Entry 5NB3 (X-ray diffraction, 1.38 A resolution); this record covers chains E and Q of the 12 polymer chains in the assembly.

== Chain E ==
Name: Phycoerythrin Alpha subunit
Source organism: Phormidium rubidum A09DM
UniProt: A0A0E3W010 (A0A0E3W010_9CYAN); residues 1-160 here = UniProt positions 1-160
Amino-acid sequence (164 residues; numbered 1 to 164; the number before each row is that of its first residue):
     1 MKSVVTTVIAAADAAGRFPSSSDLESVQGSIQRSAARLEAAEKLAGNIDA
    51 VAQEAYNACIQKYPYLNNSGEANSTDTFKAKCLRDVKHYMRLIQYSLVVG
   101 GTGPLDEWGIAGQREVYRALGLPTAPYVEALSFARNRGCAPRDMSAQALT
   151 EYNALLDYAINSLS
Ion coordination: Na+: Asn-161, Ser-164 (shared with 1 residue of chain N)
Ligand contacts:
  - phycoerythrobilin (PEB), molecule 1: Leu-24, Glu-25, Gln-28
  - phycoerythrobilin (PEB), molecule 2: Arg-33, Gln-147, Thr-150, Glu-151
  - phycoerythrobilin (PEB), molecule 3: Lys-43, Leu-44, Asn-47, Ala-50, Val-51, Glu-54, Arg-137, Gly-138, Cys-139, Arg-142, Asp-143, Met-144, Tyr-152
  - phycoerythrobilin (PEB), molecule 4: Cys-59, Leu-66, Ala-72, Asn-73, Phe-78, Lys-81, Cys-82, Arg-84, Asp-85, Val-86, His-88, Tyr-89, Leu-92, Trp-108, Val-116, Tyr-117, Leu-120, Leu-122, Pro-123, Pro-126, Tyr-127

== Chain Q ==
Name: Phycoerythrin Beta subunit
Source organism: Phormidium rubidum A09DM
UniProt: A0A0E4G455 (A0A0E4G455_9CYAN); residues 8-184 here correspond to UniProt positions 1-177 (UniProt number = residue number - 7)
Amino-acid sequence (184 residues; each row starts with the number of its first residue):
     1 MLDAFSRAVVQADASTSVVADMGALKQFIAEGNRRLDAVNAIASNASCMV
    51 SDAVAGMICENQGLIQAGGNCYPNRRMAACLRDAEIILRYVTYALLAGDA
   101 SVLDDRCLNGLKETYAALGVPTTSTVRAVQIMKAQAAAHIKDTPSEARAG
   151 GKLRKMGSPVVEDRCASLVAEASSYFDRVISALS
Modified positions: Asn-70 (N-methyl asparagine; MEN)
Ion coordination: Na+ site 1: Ser-47 (shared with 2 residues of chain B); Na+ site 2: Val-120, Thr-122
Ligand contacts:
  - phycoerythrobilin (PEB), molecule 1: Ala-30, Asn-33, Arg-34, Leu-36, Asp-37, Ala-38, Ile-140, Lys-141, Asp-142, Ser-158, Pro-159, Val-160, Val-161, Arg-164, Cys-165, Leu-168
  - phycoerythrobilin (PEB), molecule 2: Asn-45, Cys-48, Met-49, Asp-52, Ala-55, Gly-56, Cys-59, Glu-60, Arg-127, Ile-131, Ala-134, Gln-135, Ala-138, His-139, Thr-143, Pro-144, Ser-145, Arg-148, Ala-149, Lys-152, Leu-153, Arg-154
  - phycoerythrobilin (PEB), molecule 3: Met-57, Leu-64, Asn-70, Cys-71, Arg-75, Arg-76, Ala-79, Cys-80, Arg-82, Asp-83, Ile-86, Tyr-90, Arg-106, Cys-107, Leu-111, Thr-114, Tyr-115, Leu-118, Val-120, Pro-121, Ser-124, Thr-125, Ala-128
  - phycoerythrobilin (PEB), molecule 4: Ile-58, Ile-65, Tyr-72, Pro-73, Asn-74, Met-77

== Interface between chain E and chain Q ==
Pairs across the interface - 59 pairs, chain E then chain Q:
  Met-1(E) with Met-1(Q), hydrogen bond (backbone-backbone); Ser-6(Q)
  Ser-3(E) with Asp-3(Q), hydrogen bond
  Val-5(E) with Asp-3(Q); Leu-96(Q), hydrophobic
  Thr-6(E) with Met-1(Q); Asp-3(Q)
  Ile-9(E) with Met-1(Q), hydrophobic; Tyr-93(Q); Ala-97(Q), hydrophobic; Val-102(Q), hydrophobic
  Ala-12(E) with Tyr-93(Q)
  Asp-13(E) with Arg-89(Q), salt bridge; Tyr-90(Q), hydrogen bond; Tyr-93(Q), hydrogen bond (backbone-side chain); Arg-106(Q), salt bridge
  Gly-16(E) with Arg-89(Q)
  Arg-17(E) with Arg-89(Q); Tyr-93(Q), hydrogen bond (backbone-side chain)
  Phe-18(E) with Ala-46(Q), hydrophobic; Glu-85(Q); Leu-88(Q); Arg-89(Q); Thr-92(Q)
  Pro-19(E) with Val-39(Q), hydrophobic; Ala-43(Q); Thr-92(Q); Tyr-93(Q)
  Leu-24(E) with Leu-36(Q); Val-39(Q), hydrophobic; Leu-96(Q), hydrophobic
  Val-27(E) with Leu-36(Q), hydrophobic
  Gln-28(E) with Asn-33(Q), hydrogen bond
  Ile-31(E) with Gly-32(Q); Asn-33(Q)
  Ser-34(E) with Ile-29(Q)
  Leu-38(E) with Met-22(Q)
  Glu-42(E) with Met-22(Q); Lys-26(Q), salt bridge
  Ala-45(E) with Val-18(Q); Val-19(Q)
  Ile-48(E) with Val-18(Q), hydrophobic
  Arg-91(E) with Asp-13(Q), salt bridge; Thr-16(Q); Ser-17(Q)
  Gln-94(E) with Val-18(Q); Val-19(Q), hydrogen bond (side chain-backbone); Met-22(Q)
  Tyr-95(E) with Val-9(Q), hydrophobic; Ala-12(Q); Asp-13(Q), hydrogen bond (side chain-backbone); Ser-17(Q), hydrogen bond (side chain-backbone)
  Val-98(E) with Phe-5(Q); Leu-25(Q), hydrophobic
  Val-99(E) with Ser-6(Q); Val-9(Q), hydrophobic
  Trp-108(E) with Val-9(Q), hydrophobic; Val-10(Q), hydrophobic; Asp-13(Q)
Interface residues without a listed pair, chain E (29 interface residues in all): Ala-10, Ala-41, Pro-104
Interface residues without a listed pair, chain Q (34 interface residues in all): Leu-2, Asn-40

== Overview ==
The interface between chain E and chain Q involves 29 residues on one side and 34 on the other; the contacts
include 9 hydrogen bonds and 4 salt bridges. Polar pairs include Asp-13(E)/Arg-89(Q), Asp-13(E)/Arg-106(Q) and
Glu-42(E)/Lys-26(Q).
Chain E is Phycoerythrin Alpha subunit and chain Q is Phycoerythrin Beta subunit, both from Phormidium rubidum
A09DM; the structure, High resolution C-phycoerythrin from marine cyanobacterium Phormidium sp. A09DM at pH
7.5, was determined by X-ray diffraction together with 5NB4 from the same study.
